Entry 8S36 (electron microscopy, 2.90 A resolution); this record covers chains D and H of the 12 polymer chains in the assembly.

Chain D:
Protein: CRISPR type AFERR-associated protein Csf2
Source organism: Klebsiella pneumoniae
Notes: engineered mutation(s): 6xHis-tag
UniProtKB: A0A333ESG5 (A0A333ESG5_KLEPN); numbering as in UniProt (aligned over 1-343)
Sequence (350 residues; row label = number of the first residue in the row):
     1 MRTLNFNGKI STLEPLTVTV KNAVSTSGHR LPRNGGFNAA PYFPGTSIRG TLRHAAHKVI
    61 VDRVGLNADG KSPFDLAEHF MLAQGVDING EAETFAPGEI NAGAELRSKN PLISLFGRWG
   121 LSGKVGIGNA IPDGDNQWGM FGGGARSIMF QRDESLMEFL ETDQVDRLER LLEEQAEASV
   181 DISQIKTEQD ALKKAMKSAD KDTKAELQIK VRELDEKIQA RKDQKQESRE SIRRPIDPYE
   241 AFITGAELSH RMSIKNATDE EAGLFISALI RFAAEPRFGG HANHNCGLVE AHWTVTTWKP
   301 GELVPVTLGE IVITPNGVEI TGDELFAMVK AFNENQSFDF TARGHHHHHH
Unresolved in the structure: 343-350
Differences from the reference sequence: expression tag (344-350)

Chain H:
Molecule: crRNA
Source organism: Klebsiella pneumoniae
Sequence (61 nucleotides; row label = number of the first residue in the row; numbers below 1 keep their minus sign (U-6 is residue -6)):
    -6 UUAUCGGCGA GACCGGGAUG CACCUCCCGA AGGGUCUCGG UGUUUCCCCU GCGUGCGGGG
    54 G
Unresolved in the structure: 31-54

Interface between chain D and chain H:
Residue-residue contacts - 59 pairs, chain D then chain H:
  Thr17(D) - C20(H)  phosphate contact
  Val18(D) - C19(H)  phosphate contact
  Val18(D) - C20(H)  phosphate contact
  Thr19(D) - C19(H)  base contact
  Thr19(D) - C20(H)  hydrogen bond to the phosphate
  Lys21(D) - C19(H)  base contact
  Pro44(D) - C19(H)  phosphate contact
  Thr46(D) - C19(H)  phosphate contact
  Ser47(D) - U18(H)  phosphate contact
  Ser47(D) - C19(H)  hydrogen bond to the phosphate
  Arg49(D) - C16(H)  phosphate contact
  Arg49(D) - C17(H)  salt bridge to the phosphate
  Gly50(D) - U18(H)  sugar contact
  Thr51(D) - U18(H)  hydrogen bond to the base
  Arg53(D) - C16(H)  hydrogen bond to the phosphate
  Arg53(D) - C17(H)  salt bridge to the phosphate
  His54(D) - U18(H)  salt bridge to the phosphate
  Ala83(D) - U18(H)  phosphate contact
  Gln84(D) - C16(H)  sugar contact
  Gln84(D) - C17(H)  sugar contact
  Gln84(D) - U18(H)  hydrogen bond to the phosphate
  Thr94(D) - A15(H)  base contact
  Phe95(D) - C14(H)  base contact
  Phe95(D) - A15(H)  base contact
  Phe116(D) - C16(H)  sugar contact
  Gly117(D) - C16(H)  sugar contact
  Arg118(D) - A15(H)  phosphate contact
  Arg118(D) - C16(H)  sugar contact
  Trp119(D) - A15(H)  base contact
  Trp119(D) - C16(H)  base contact
  Gly120(D) - A15(H)  sugar contact
  Leu121(D) - A15(H)  sugar contact
  Ser122(D) - A15(H)  hydrogen bond to the sugar
  Ser122(D) - C16(H)  phosphate contact
  Gly123(D) - A15(H)  phosphate contact
  Gly123(D) - C16(H)  hydrogen bond to the phosphate
  Gly144(D) - G25(H)  phosphate contact
  Ala145(D) - A23(H)  sugar contact
  Ala145(D) - A24(H)  sugar contact
  Ala145(D) - G25(H)  hydrogen bond to the phosphate
  Arg146(D) - A23(H)  hydrogen bond to the base
  Arg146(D) - A24(H)  phosphate contact
  Ser147(D) - A24(H)  hydrogen bond to the phosphate
  Gln151(D) - G27(H)  base contact
  Arg152(D) - A24(H)  hydrogen bond to the base
  Arg152(D) - G26(H)  sugar contact
  Asp153(D) - A24(H)  hydrogen bond to the base
  Arg233(D) - G26(H)  base contact
  Arg234(D) - A23(H)  base contact
  Ile236(D) - A23(H)  base contact
  Gly279(D) - C20(H)  phosphate contact
  Gly280(D) - C20(H)  hydrogen bond to the phosphate
  Gly280(D) - C21(H)  phosphate contact
  His281(D) - C20(H)  phosphate contact
  His281(D) - C21(H)  hydrogen bond to the phosphate
  Ala282(D) - C21(H)  hydrogen bond to the phosphate
  Asn283(D) - C21(H)  phosphate contact
  Asn283(D) - G22(H)  phosphate contact
  Asn283(D) - A23(H)  hydrogen bond to the phosphate
Other interface residues (no listed pair), chain D (42 interface residues in all): Gly85, Met149, His284

Summary:
42 residues of chain D face 14 of chain H across their interface, with 16 hydrogen bonds and 3 salt bridges.
Polar pairs include Thr51(D)-U18(H), Arg146(D)-A23(H) and Arg152(D)-A24(H).
Here chain D is CRISPR type AFERR-associated protein Csf2 and chain H is crRNA, both from Klebsiella
pneumoniae. Entry 8S36 (DNA-bound Type IV-A3 CRISPR effector in complex with DinG helicase from K. pneumoniae
(state II)) was determined by electron microscopy together with 8RC2, 8RC3, 8RFJ, 8S35 and 8S37 from the same
study.
